3J9Q - chains A and S of the 48 polymer chains in the assembly; structure by electron microscopy, 3.50 A resolution.

Chain A:
Protein: sheath
From: Pseudomonas aeruginosa
Reference sequence: Q9S574 (Q9S574_PSEAI); numbering as in UniProt (aligned over 1-386)
Amino-acid sequence (386 residues; numbered 1 to 386; the number before each row is that of its first residue):
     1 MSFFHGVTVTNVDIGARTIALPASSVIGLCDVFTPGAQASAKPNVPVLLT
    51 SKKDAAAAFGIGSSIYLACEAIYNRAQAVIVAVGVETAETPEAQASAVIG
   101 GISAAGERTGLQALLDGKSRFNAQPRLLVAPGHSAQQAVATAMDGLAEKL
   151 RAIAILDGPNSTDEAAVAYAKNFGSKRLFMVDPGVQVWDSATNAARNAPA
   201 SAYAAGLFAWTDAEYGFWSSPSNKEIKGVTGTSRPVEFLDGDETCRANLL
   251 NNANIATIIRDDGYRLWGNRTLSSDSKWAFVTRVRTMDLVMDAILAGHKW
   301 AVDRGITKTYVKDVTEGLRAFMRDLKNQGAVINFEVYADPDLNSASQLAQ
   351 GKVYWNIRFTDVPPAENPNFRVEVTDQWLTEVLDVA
Unresolved in the structure: 1
From the paper describing this entry:
  - self-association interface (contacts with another copy of this molecule): Ser2 to Ala20, Val362 to Ala386

Chain S:
Protein: tube
From: Pseudomonas aeruginosa
Reference sequence: Q9S573 (Q9S573_PSEAI); numbering as in UniProt (aligned over 1-168)
Amino-acid sequence (168 residues; each row starts with the number of its first residue):
     1 MMIPQTLTNTNLFIDGVSFAGDVPSLTLPKLAVKTEQYRAGGMDAPVSID
    51 MGLEAMEAKFSTNGARREALNFFGLADQSAFNGVFRGSFKGQKGASVPVV
   101 ATLRGLLKEVDPGDWKAGEKAEFKYAVAVSYYKLEVDGREVYEIDPVNGV
   151 RAINGVDQLAGMRNDLGL
Unresolved in the structure: 1-2

How chain A and chain S interact:
Contacting residue pairs (10):
  Thr309(A) - Phe13(S)
  Asp313(A) - Gly16(S)
  Glu316(A) - Lys133(S)  salt bridge
  Ala320(A) - Arg104(S)
  Arg323(A) - Tyr131(S)
  Arg323(A) - Asp145(S)
  Arg323(A) - Asn148(S)
  Lys326(A) - Asn148(S)
  Asn327(A) - Val147(S)  hydrogen bond (side chain-backbone)
  Asn327(A) - Asn148(S)  hydrogen bond
Other interface residues (no listed pair), chain A (10 interface residues in all): Lys312, Gly317, Arg319
Other interface residues (no listed pair), chain S (10 interface residues in all): Arg86, Thr102

Overview:
The chain A/chain S interface involves 10 residues from each chain, with 2 hydrogen bonds and 1 salt bridge.
Polar contacts include Glu316(A)-Lys133(S), Asn327(A)-Val147(S) and Asn327(A)-Asn148(S). The paper reports a
self-association interface involving Ser2(A) and Val362(A).
Chain A is sheath and chain S is tube, both from Pseudomonas aeruginosa; the structure, Atomic structures of a
bactericidal contractile nanotube in its pre- and post-contraction states, was determined by electron
microscopy (same publication as 3J9R).
